PDB entry 4L7Z | X-ray diffraction, 2.50 A resolution | chains A and D of the 6 polymer chains in the assembly

Chain A (and D):
Molecule: HpcH/HpaI aldolase
From: Chloroflexus aurantiacus
Notes: EC 4.1.3.24; chain D of this document is another copy of the same molecule, construct and numbering; everything in this record applies to it too
UniProtKB: A9WC35 (A9WC35_CHLAA); numbering as in UniProt (aligned over 1-348)
Sequence (348 residues; row label = number of the first residue in the row):
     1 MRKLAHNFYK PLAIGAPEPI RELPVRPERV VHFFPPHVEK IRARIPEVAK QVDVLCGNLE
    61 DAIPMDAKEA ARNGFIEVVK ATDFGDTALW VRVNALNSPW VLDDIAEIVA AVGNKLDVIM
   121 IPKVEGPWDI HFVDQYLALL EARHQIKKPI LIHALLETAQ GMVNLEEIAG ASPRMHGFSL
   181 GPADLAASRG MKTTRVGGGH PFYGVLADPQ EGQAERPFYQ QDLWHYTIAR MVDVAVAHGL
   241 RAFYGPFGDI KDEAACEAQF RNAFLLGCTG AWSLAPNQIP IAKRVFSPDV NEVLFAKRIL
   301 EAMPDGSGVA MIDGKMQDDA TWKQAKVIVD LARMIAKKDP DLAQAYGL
Disordered / not traced: 1, 210-213
What the authors report for this chain:
  - binding site for 2-amino-2-hydroxymethyl-propane-1,3-diol: Q221, D222
  - catalytic residues: R92, D318 (proposed by the authors, not directly observed)
  - specificity-determining residues: A183 (by similarity / conservation)

How chain A and chain D interact:
Pairs across the interface (38):
  K3(A) - W128(D)
  L4(A) - Q160(D)
  N7(A) - Q160(D)
  L12(A) - L96(D)
  L12(A) - N97(D)
  A13(A) - N97(D)
  I14(A) - N97(D)  hydrogen bond (backbone-backbone)
  L96(A) - L12(D)
  L96(A) - Q135(D)
  L96(A) - L139(D)
  N97(A) - L12(D)
  N97(A) - A13(D)
  N97(A) - I14(D)  hydrogen bond (backbone-backbone)
  S98(A) - L139(D)
  V101(A) - L139(D)  hydrophobic
  L102(A) - L139(D)  hydrophobic
  L102(A) - L140(D)  hydrophobic
  D103(A) - R143(D)  salt bridge
  W128(A) - K3(D)
  W128(A) - H131(D)
  H131(A) - W128(D)
  H131(A) - H131(D)  hydrogen bond
  F132(A) - F132(D)
  F132(A) - Q135(D)
  F132(A) - Y136(D)
  F132(A) - L139(D)  hydrophobic
  Q135(A) - L96(D)  hydrogen bond (side chain-backbone)
  Q135(A) - F132(D)
  Y136(A) - F132(D)
  L139(A) - L96(D)
  L139(A) - S98(D)
  L139(A) - V101(D)  hydrophobic
  L139(A) - L102(D)  hydrophobic
  L139(A) - F132(D)  hydrophobic
  L140(A) - L102(D)  hydrophobic
  R143(A) - L102(D)
  R143(A) - D103(D)  salt bridge
  Q160(A) - N7(D)
Interface residues without a listed pair, chain A (22 interface residues in all): R2
Interface residues without a listed pair, chain D (22 interface residues in all): R2, L4

In short:
Chain A and chain D each contribute 22 residues to their interface, with 4 hydrogen bonds and 2 salt bridges.
Polar contacts include D103(A)-R143(D), H131(A)-H131(D) and Q135(A)-L96(D). From the paper: catalytic residues
R92(A) and D318(A); a binding site for 2-amino-2-hydroxymethyl-propane-1,3-diol at Q221(A) and D222(A).
Chain A and chain D are both HpcH/HpaI aldolase (Chloroflexus aurantiacus); the structure, Crystal Structure
of Chloroflexus aurantiacus malyl-CoA lyase, was determined by X-ray diffraction together with 4L80, 4L9Y and
4L9Z from the same study.
